8VFX - chains G and I of the 12 polymer chains in the assembly; structure by electron microscopy, 2.65 A resolution.

Chain G:
Name: Histone H2A type 1-B/E
From: Homo sapiens
Reference sequence: P04908 (H2A1B_HUMAN); residues 0-129 here correspond to UniProt positions 1-130 (UniProt number = residue number + 1)
Amino-acid sequence (130 residues; numbered 0 to 129; the number before each row is that of its first residue; numbering starts at 0):
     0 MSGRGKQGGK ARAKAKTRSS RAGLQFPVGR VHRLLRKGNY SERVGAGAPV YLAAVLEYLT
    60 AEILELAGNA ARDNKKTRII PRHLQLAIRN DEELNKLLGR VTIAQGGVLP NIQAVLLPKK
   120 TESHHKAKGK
Disordered / not traced: 0-9, 119-129
Curated features (UniProtKB/Swiss-Prot):
  - modified residue: Ser-1 (N-acetylserine), Arg-3 (Citrulline), Lys-5 (N6-(2-hydroxyisobutyryl)lysine), Lys-9 (N6-(2-hydroxyisobutyryl)lysine), Lys-13 (N6-(beta-hydroxybutyryl)lysine), Lys-36 (N6-(2-hydroxyisobutyryl)lysine), Lys-74 (N6-(2-hydroxyisobutyryl)lysine), Lys-75 (N6-(2-hydroxyisobutyryl)lysine), Lys-95 (N6-(2-hydroxyisobutyryl)lysine), Gln-104 (N5-methylglutamine), Lys-118 (N6-(2-hydroxyisobutyryl)lysine), Lys-119 (N6-crotonyllysine), Thr-120 (Phosphothreonine), Lys-125 (N6-crotonyllysine)
  - cross-link (Glycyl lysine isopeptide (Lys-Gly)): Lys-13 (interchain with G-Cter in ubiquitin), Lys-15 (interchain with G-Cter in ubiquitin), Lys-119 (interchain with G-Cter in ubiquitin)

Chain I:
Molecule: 186-nt DNA strand
Sequence (186 nucleotides; row label = number of the first residue in the row):
     1 ATCCGAGATG GTACTTTGTG TCTCCTGCTC TGTCAGCAGG GCACTGTACT TGCTGATACC
    61 AGGGAATGTT TGTTCTTAAA TACCATCATT CCGGACGTGT TTGCCTTGGC CAGTTTTCCA
   121 TGTACATGCA GAAAGAAGTT TGGACTGATC AATACAGTCC TCTGCCTTTA AAGCAATAGG
   181 AAAGAT
Disordered / not traced: 1-28

Interface between chain G and chain I:
Pairs across the interface (14):
  Arg-11(G) with DG72(I), base contact; DT73(I), hydrogen bond to the base
  Ala-12(G) with DT74(I), hydrogen bond to the phosphate
  Ala-14(G) with DG72(I), phosphate contact
  Lys-15(G) with DG72(I), phosphate contact; DT73(I), hydrogen bond to the phosphate
  Thr-16(G) with DG72(I), phosphate contact
  Arg-17(G) with DG72(I), salt bridge to the phosphate
  Arg-20(G) with DT73(I), salt bridge to the phosphate
  Gly-28(G) with DT71(I), phosphate contact
  Arg-29(G) with DT71(I), phosphate contact
  Arg-32(G) with DT71(I), salt bridge to the phosphate
  Arg-42(G) with DA80(I), sugar contact
  Arg-77(G) with DA61(I), sugar contact
Other interface residues (no listed pair), chain G (15 interface residues in all): Ala-10, Lys-13, Glu-41
Other interface residues (no listed pair), chain I (9 interface residues in all): DC60, DT70, DA79

In short:
The interface between chain G and chain I involves 15 residues on one side and 9 on the other; the contacts
include 3 hydrogen bonds and 3 salt bridges. Polar contacts include Arg-11(G)/DT73(I), Ala-12(G)/DT74(I) and
Lys-15(G)/DT73(I).
Here chain G is Histone H2A type 1-B/E (Homo sapiens) and chain I is a 186-nt DNA strand. Entry 8VFX (Cryo-EM
structure of 186bp ALBN1 nucleosome aided by scFv) was determined by electron microscopy together with 8VFY
and 8VFZ from the same study.
